PDB entry 6O3O | X-ray diffraction, 2.80 A resolution | chains B and D

[Chain B]
Name: CD226 antigen
Source organism: Homo sapiens
Reference sequence: Q15762 (CD226_HUMAN); residue numbers follow UniProt; this construct covers 19-250
Chain sequence (243 residues; each row starts with the number of its first residue):
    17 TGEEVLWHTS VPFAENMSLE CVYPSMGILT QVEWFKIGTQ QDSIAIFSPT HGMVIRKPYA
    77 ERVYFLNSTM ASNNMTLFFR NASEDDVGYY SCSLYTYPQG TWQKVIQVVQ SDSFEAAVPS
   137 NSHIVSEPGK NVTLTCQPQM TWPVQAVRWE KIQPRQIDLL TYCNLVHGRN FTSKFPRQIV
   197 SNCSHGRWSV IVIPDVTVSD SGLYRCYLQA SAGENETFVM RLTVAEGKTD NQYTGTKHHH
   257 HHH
Not modelled in the structure: 17-21, 55-57, 84-87, 127-134, 141, 184-186, 227-228, 239-259
Sequence notes: expression tag (17-18, 251-259)
Disulfide bonds: Cys-37/Cys-108, Cys-152/Cys-222, Cys-179/Cys-199
Covalent attachments: N-acetylglucosamine (NAG) linked to Asn-90, Asn-147
From the paper describing this entry:
  - post-translational modification sites: Asn-147, Asn-186
  - mutagenesis - Y113A: decreased binding to nectin-2
  - mutagenesis - R96A, N186A: unchanged binding to K562 cells
  - mutagenesis - Y113A: decreased binding to K562 cells
  - mutagenesis - R96A, N186A, T188A: unchanged binding to Poliovirus receptor (chain D)
  - mutagenesis - N186A, T188A: unchanged binding to nectin-2
  - mutagenesis - T188A: increased binding to K562 cells

[Chain D]
Name: Poliovirus receptor
Source organism: Homo sapiens
Reference sequence: P15151 (PVR_HUMAN), isoform P15151-2; residue numbers follow UniProt; this construct covers 28-334
Chain sequence (317 residues; numbered 26 to 342; the number before each row is that of its first residue):
    26 LEDVVVQAPT QVPGFLGDSV TLPCYLQVPN MEVTHVSQLT WARHGESGSM AVFHQTQGPS
    86 YSESKRLEFV AARLGAELRN ASLRMFGLRV EDEGNYTCLF VTFPQGSRSV DIWLRVLAKP
   146 QNTAEVQKVQ LTGEPVPMAR CVSTGGRPPA QITWHSDLGG MPNTSQVPGF LSGTVTVTSL
   206 WILVPSSQVD GKNVTCKVEH ESFEKPQLLT VNLTVYYPPE VSISGYDNNW YLGQNEATLT
   266 CDARSNPEPT GYNWSTTMGP LPPFAVAQGA QLLIRPVDKP INTTLICNVT NALGARQAEL
   326 TVQVKEGPPT SHHHHHH
Not modelled in the structure: 26-27, 71-72, 258-260, 302-305, 330-342
Sequence notes: expression tag (26-27, 335-342)
Disulfide bonds: Cys-49/Cys-123, Cys-166/Cys-221, Cys-266/Cys-312
Covalent attachments: N-acetylglucosamine (NAG) linked to Asn-105, Asn-237, Asn-313; glycan linked to Asn-120, Asn-188
From the paper describing this entry:
  - binding site for N-acetylglucosamine: Ser-72

[How chain B and chain D interact]
Residue-residue contacts - 37 pairs, chain B then chain D:
  Ile-44(B) with Gln-82(D)
  Thr-46(B) with Ser-62(D); Gln-63(D), hydrogen bond; His-79(D), hydrogen bond
  Gln-47(B) with Val-126(D); Thr-127(D), hydrogen bond (side chain-backbone); Phe-128(D)
  Glu-49(B) with Gly-131(D); Ser-132(D), hydrogen bond (side chain-backbone)
  Ile-62(B) with Phe-128(D), hydrophobic; Pro-129(D)
  Ser-64(B) with Phe-128(D)
  His-67(B) with His-60(D); Phe-128(D)
  Gly-68(B) with Phe-128(D)
  Val-70(B) with Phe-128(D), hydrophobic
  Arg-72(B) with Pro-129(D), hydrogen bond (side chain-backbone); Gln-130(D), hydrogen bond (side chain-backbone); Gly-131(D)
  Tyr-111(B) with Leu-124(D), hydrophobic; Val-126(D), hydrophobic; Ser-132(D), hydrogen bond
  Thr-112(B) with Gln-63(D)
  Tyr-113(B) with Gln-63(D); Val-77(D), hydrophobic; His-79(D); Gln-82(D); Gly-83(D); Pro-84(D), hydrogen bond (side chain-backbone); Ser-85(D)
  Pro-114(B) with Val-77(D); Ser-85(D)
  Gln-115(B) with Ser-74(D), hydrogen bond (backbone-side chain)
  Gly-116(B) with Ser-74(D); Val-77(D)
  Thr-117(B) with Thr-65(D); Ser-74(D), hydrogen bond (backbone-side chain)

[Overview]
Chain B and chain D form an interface of 17 and 19 residues respectively, with 10 hydrogen bonds. Polar
contacts include Thr-46(B)/Gln-63(D), Thr-46(B)/His-79(D) and Gln-47(B)/Thr-127(D). Covalently linked
N-acetylglucosamine: at Asn-90(B) and Asn-147(B). From the paper: a binding site for N-acetylglucosamine at
Ser-72(D); Y113A of chain B reduces binding to nectin-2; 4 substitutions were tested in all.
Here chain B is CD226 antigen and chain D is Poliovirus receptor, both from Homo sapiens. Entry 6O3O
(Structure of human DNAM-1 (CD226) bound to nectin-like protein-5 (necl-5)) was determined by X-ray
diffraction.
